Entry 5K1F (X-ray diffraction, 1.94 A resolution); this record covers chain A.

== Chain A ==
Molecule: Beta-lactamase
From: Enterobacter aerogenes
Notes: EC 3.5.2.6
UniProtKB: Q99QC1 (Q99QC1_ENTAE); residues 1-359 here correspond to UniProt positions 24-382 (UniProt number = residue number + 23)
Sequence (366 residues; row label = number of the first residue in the row; numbers below 1 keep their minus sign (Met-6 is residue -6)):
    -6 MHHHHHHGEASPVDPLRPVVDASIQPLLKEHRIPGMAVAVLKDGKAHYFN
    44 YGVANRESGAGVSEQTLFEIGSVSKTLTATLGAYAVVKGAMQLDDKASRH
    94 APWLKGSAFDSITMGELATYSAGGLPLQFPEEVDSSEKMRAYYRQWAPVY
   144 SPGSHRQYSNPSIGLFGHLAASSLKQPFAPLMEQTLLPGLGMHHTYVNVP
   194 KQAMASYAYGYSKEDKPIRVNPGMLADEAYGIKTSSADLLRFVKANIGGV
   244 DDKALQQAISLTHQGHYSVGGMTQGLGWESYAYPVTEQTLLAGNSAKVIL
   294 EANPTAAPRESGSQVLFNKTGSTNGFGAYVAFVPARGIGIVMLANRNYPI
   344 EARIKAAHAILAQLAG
Unresolved in the structure: -6 to -2, 305-306, 359
Differences from the reference sequence: expression tag (-6 to 0)
Ion coordination: Cd2+ site 1: His0, Glu50, His148; Cd2+ site 2 near His24 (its only coordinating residue here); Cd2+ site 3 near His161 (its only coordinating residue here); Cd2+ site 4: Glu207, Val278, His351; Cd2+ site 5: Asp244, His259
Small-molecule neighbours: inosinic acid (IMP): Ser65, Leu120, Gln121, Tyr151, Ile292, Leu293, Lys312, Thr313, Gly314, Ser315, Asn340, Ile343, Arg346
Swiss-Prot annotation at these positions:
  - active site: Ser65 (Acyl-ester intermediate)
  - binding site (AMP): Ser65, Tyr151, Ser315
  - binding site (GMP): Ser65, Gln121, Tyr151, Thr313, Ser315, Asn340
  - binding site (IMP): Ser65, Gln121, Tyr151, Thr313, Ser315, Asn340
From the paper describing this entry:
  - binding site for inosinic acid: Ser65, Leu120, Gln121, Tyr151, Ile292, Leu293, Thr313, Ser315, Asn340, Ile343

== Overview ==
Bound to chain A: inosinic acid. The Cd2+ site 1 is built by His0, Glu50 and His148. Glu207, Val278 and His351
coordinate Cd2+ site 4. UniProt lists active-site residue Ser65, 3 AMP-binding residues, 6 GMP-binding
residues and 6 IMP-binding residues. From the paper: a binding site for inosinic acid at Ser65, Leu120 and
Gln121 among others.
Chain A is Beta-lactamase (Enterobacter aerogenes); the structure, Crystal structure of a class C beta
lactamase/compound2 complex, was determined by X-ray diffraction, deposited together with 5K1D.
